7TRY - chains B and G of the 6 polymer chains in the assembly; structure by electron microscopy, 3.70 A resolution.

Chain B:
Molecule: Guanine nucleotide-binding protein G(I)/G(S)/G(T) subunit beta-1
Organism: Rattus norvegicus
Reference sequence: P54311 (GBB1_RAT); numbering as in UniProt (aligned over 2-340)
Sequence (400 residues; numbered -33 to 366; the number before each row is that of its first residue; numbers below 1 keep their minus sign (Met-33 is residue -33)):
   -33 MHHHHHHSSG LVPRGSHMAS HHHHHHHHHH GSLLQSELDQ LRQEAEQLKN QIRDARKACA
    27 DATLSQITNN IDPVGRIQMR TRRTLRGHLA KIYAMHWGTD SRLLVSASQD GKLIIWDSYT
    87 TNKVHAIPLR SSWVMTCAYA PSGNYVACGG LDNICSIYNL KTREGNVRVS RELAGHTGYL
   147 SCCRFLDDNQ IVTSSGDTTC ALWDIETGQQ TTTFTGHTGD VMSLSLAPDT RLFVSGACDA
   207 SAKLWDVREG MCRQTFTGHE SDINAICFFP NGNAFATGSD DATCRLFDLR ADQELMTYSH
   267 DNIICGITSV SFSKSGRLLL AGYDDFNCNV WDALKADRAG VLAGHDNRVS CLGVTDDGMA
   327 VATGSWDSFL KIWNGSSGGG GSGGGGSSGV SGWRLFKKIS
Unresolved in the structure: -33 to 2, 341-366
Differences from the reference sequence: expression tag (-33 to 1, 341-366)
Curated features (UniProtKB/Swiss-Prot):
  - modified residue: Ser2 (N-acetylserine), His266 (Phosphohistidine)

Chain G:
Molecule: G protein gamma subunit
Organism: Rattus norvegicus
Sequence (71 residues; each row starts with the number of its first residue):
     1 MASNNTASIA QARKLVEQLK MEANIDRIKV SKAAADLMAY CEAHAKEDPL LTPVPASENP
    61 FREKKFFCAI L
Unresolved in the structure: 1-6, 63-71

Interface between chain B and chain G:
Residue-residue contacts - 52 pairs, chain B then chain G:
  Leu7(B) with Ala12(G), hydrophobic; Val16(G)
  Ala11(B) with Val16(G), hydrophobic; Leu19(G)
  Leu14(B) with Leu19(G), hydrophobic
  Cys25(B) with Val30(G)
  Ala28(B) with Val30(G)
  Val40(B) with Leu51(G), hydrophobic
  Arg48(B) with Asn59(G); Phe61(G)
  Arg49(B) with Pro60(G); Phe61(G), hydrogen bond (side chain-backbone)
  Ser84(B) with Phe61(G)
  Tyr85(B) with Pro60(G); Phe61(G), hydrophobic
  Cys218(B) with Gln18(G), hydrogen bond (backbone-side chain); Glu22(G)
  Arg219(B) with Glu22(G)
  Gln220(B) with Glu22(G)
  Thr221(B) with Glu22(G), hydrogen bond
  Phe235(B) with Tyr40(G), hydrophobic; Cys41(G), hydrophobic
  Pro236(B) with Tyr40(G)
  Asn237(B) with Leu37(G); Tyr40(G)
  Ala240(B) with Leu37(G), hydrophobic
  Arg256(B) with Arg27(G); Ile28(G), hydrogen bond (backbone-backbone); Ala33(G); Asp36(G)
  Ala257(B) with Val30(G), hydrophobic
  Gln259(B) with Val30(G)
  Ser279(B) with Asp48(G), hydrogen bond; Leu50(G)
  Lys280(B) with Asp48(G)
  Ser281(B) with Tyr40(G); Cys41(G); His44(G); Asp48(G), hydrogen bond
  Gly282(B) with Cys41(G)
  Asp323(B) with Pro49(G)
  Gly324(B) with Pro49(G); Leu50(G)
  Met325(B) with Pro49(G), hydrophobic; Asn59(G); Pro60(G)
  Ala326(B) with Phe61(G), hydrophobic
  Val327(B) with Leu50(G), hydrophobic
  Ile338(B) with Phe61(G), hydrophobic
  Asn340(B) with Pro49(G); Leu50(G); Asn59(G), hydrogen bond
Interface residues without a listed pair, chain B (39 interface residues in all): Lys15, Ala26, Thr34, Met217, Arg283, Leu284, Val320
Interface residues without a listed pair, chain G (27 interface residues in all): Met21, Ile25, Met38, Ala45, Glu47, Val54

Summary:
39 residues of chain B and 27 residues of chain G are in contact, with 7 hydrogen bonds. Polar contacts
include Arg49(B)-Phe61(G), Cys218(B)-Gln18(G) and Thr221(B)-Glu22(G).
Chain B is Guanine nucleotide-binding protein G(I)/G(S)/G(T) subunit beta-1 and chain G is G protein gamma
subunit, both from Rattus norvegicus; the structure, Cryo-EM structure of corticotropin releasing factor
receptor 2 bound to Urocortin 1 and coupled with heterotrimeric ..., was determined by electron microscopy
together with 7TS0 from the same study.
